PDB entry 9MDZ | X-ray diffraction, 1.27 A resolution | chain E

Chain E:
Protein: anti-IL23R VHH
Source organism: Lama glama
Notes: antibody fragment or engineered binder
Amino-acid sequence (120 residues; row label = number of the first residue in the row):
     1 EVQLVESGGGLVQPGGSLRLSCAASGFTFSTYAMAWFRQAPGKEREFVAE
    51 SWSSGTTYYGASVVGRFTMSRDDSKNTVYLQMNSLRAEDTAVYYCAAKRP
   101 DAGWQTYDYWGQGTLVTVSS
Disulfides: C22-C95

Summary:
Chain E is anti-IL23R VHH (Lama glama); the structure, anti-IL23R VHH, was determined by X-ray diffraction
together with 9MFG from the same study.
